PDB entry 4OKN | X-ray diffraction, 2.10 A resolution | chains A and D of the 4 polymer chains in the assembly

== Chain A (and D) ==
Protein: L-lactate dehydrogenase A chain
Source organism: Homo sapiens
Notes: EC 1.1.1.27; chain D of this document is another copy of the same molecule, construct and numbering; everything in this record applies to it too
UniProtKB: P00338 (LDHA_HUMAN); residues 2-332 here = UniProt positions 2-332
Sequence (337 residues; numbered 2 to 338; the number before each row is that of its first residue):
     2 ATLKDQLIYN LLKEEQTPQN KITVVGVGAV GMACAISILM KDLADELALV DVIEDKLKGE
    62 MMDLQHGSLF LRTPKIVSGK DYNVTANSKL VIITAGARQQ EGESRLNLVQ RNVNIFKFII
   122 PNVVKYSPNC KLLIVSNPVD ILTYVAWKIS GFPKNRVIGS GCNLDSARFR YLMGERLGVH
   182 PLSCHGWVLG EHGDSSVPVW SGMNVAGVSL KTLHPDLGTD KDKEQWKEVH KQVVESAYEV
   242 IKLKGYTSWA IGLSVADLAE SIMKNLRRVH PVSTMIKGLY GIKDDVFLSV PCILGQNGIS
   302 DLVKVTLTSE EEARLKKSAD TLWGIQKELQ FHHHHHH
Disordered / not traced: 333-338
Differences from the reference sequence: expression tag (333-338)
Small-molecule neighbours:
  - NADH (NAI; 1,4-dihydronicotinamide adenine dinucleotide): Val26, Gly27, Val28, Gly29, Ala30, Val31, Gly32, Asp52, Val53, Ile54, Lys57, Tyr83, Thr95, Ala96, Gly97, Ala98, Arg99, Gln100, Leu109, Asn113, Ile116, Phe119, Ile120, Val136, Ser137, Asn138, Val140, Ser161, Leu165, His193, Tyr247, Thr248, Ile252
  - oxalate ion (OXL): Gln100, Arg106, Asn138, Leu165, Arg169, His193, Ala238, Thr248
Curated features (UniProtKB/Swiss-Prot):
  - active site: His193 (Proton acceptor)
  - binding site (NAD(+)): Arg99, Asn138
  - binding site (substrate): Arg106, Asn138, Arg169, Thr248
  - modified residue: Ala2 (N-acetylalanine), Lys5 (N6-acetyllysine), Tyr10 (Phosphotyrosine), Lys14 (N6-acetyllysine), Thr18 (Phosphothreonine), Lys57 (N6-acetyllysine), Lys81 (N6-acetyllysine), Lys118 (N6-acetyllysine), Lys126 (N6-acetyllysine), Lys224 (N6-acetyllysine), Lys232 (N6-acetyllysine), Tyr239 (Phosphotyrosine), Lys243 (N6-acetyllysine), Thr309 (Phosphothreonine), Ser310 (Phosphoserine), Lys318 (N6-acetyllysine), Thr322 (Phosphothreonine)
  - cross-link: Lys57 (Glycyl lysine isopeptide (Lys-Gly) (interchain with G-Cter in SUMO2))
  - mutagenesis: Asp56 (D56A: Abolishes interaction with MP31), Arg99 (R99A: Abolishes interaction with MP31), Arg106 (R106A/K/Q: Increases binding to FLCN)
From the paper describing this entry:
  - binding site for oxalate ion: Arg106, Asn138, Arg169, His193, Thr248
  - catalytic residues: His193 (citing earlier work)
  - binding site for NADH: Asp52, Arg99, Gln100, Asn138, Ser161, His193
  - binding site for kanamycin a: Arg112

== How chain A and chain D interact ==
Pairs across the interface (59):
  Asp6(A) - Lys305(D)  hydrogen bond (backbone-side chain)
  Gln7(A) - Lys305(D)  hydrogen bond (backbone-side chain)
  Leu8(A) - Val304(D)
  Leu8(A) - Lys305(D)  hydrogen bond (backbone-backbone)
  Ile9(A) - Asp302(D)
  Ile9(A) - Leu303(D)
  Tyr10(A) - Asp302(D)
  Tyr10(A) - Leu303(D)  hydrogen bond (backbone-backbone)
  Tyr10(A) - Lys305(D)
  Asn11(A) - Ser301(D)
  Asn11(A) - Asp302(D)  hydrogen bond
  Leu12(A) - Lys155(D)
  Leu12(A) - Ser301(D)  hydrogen bond (backbone-backbone)
  Leu12(A) - Asp302(D)
  Leu12(A) - Leu303(D)
  Leu13(A) - Asn156(D)
  Leu13(A) - Ser301(D)  hydrogen bond (backbone-backbone)
  Glu15(A) - Arg268(D)  salt bridge
  Glu15(A) - Asn298(D)
  Glu16(A) - Gln297(D)  hydrogen bond (backbone-side chain)
  Thr18(A) - Gln297(D)
  Gln20(A) - Lys90(D)  hydrogen bond
  Asn21(A) - Asn21(D)
  Asp43(A) - Lys265(D)  salt bridge
  Arg73(A) - Glu261(D)
  Arg73(A) - Leu267(D)
  Pro75(A) - Lys265(D)
  Pro75(A) - Asn266(D)
  Lys90(A) - Gln20(D)
  Asn156(A) - Leu13(D)
  Glu261(A) - Arg73(D)
  Lys265(A) - Asp43(D)  hydrogen bond (side chain-backbone)
  Lys265(A) - Asp46(D)
  Lys265(A) - Arg73(D)
  Lys265(A) - Pro75(D)
  Asn266(A) - Pro75(D)
  Leu267(A) - Arg73(D)
  Gln297(A) - Gln17(D)
  Gln297(A) - Thr18(D)
  Gln297(A) - Gln20(D)
  Asn298(A) - Leu13(D)
  Asn298(A) - Glu15(D)
  Ile300(A) - Leu12(D)
  Ile300(A) - Leu13(D)
  Ser301(A) - Asn11(D)
  Ser301(A) - Leu12(D)  hydrogen bond (backbone-backbone)
  Ser301(A) - Leu13(D)  hydrogen bond (backbone-backbone)
  Asp302(A) - Ile9(D)
  Asp302(A) - Tyr10(D)
  Asp302(A) - Asn11(D)  hydrogen bond
  Asp302(A) - Leu12(D)
  Leu303(A) - Ile9(D)
  Leu303(A) - Tyr10(D)  hydrogen bond (backbone-backbone)
  Leu303(A) - Leu12(D)  hydrophobic
  Val304(A) - Leu8(D)
  Lys305(A) - Asp6(D)  hydrogen bond (side chain-backbone)
  Lys305(A) - Gln7(D)  hydrogen bond (side chain-backbone)
  Lys305(A) - Leu8(D)  hydrogen bond (backbone-backbone)
  Lys305(A) - Tyr10(D)
Also at the interface, not in a pair above, chain A (33 interface residues in all): Asp46, Lys155, Ile294
Also at the interface, not in a pair above, chain D (35 interface residues in all): Glu16, Ile294, Ile300

== Overview ==
33 residues of chain A face 35 of chain D across their interface, with 17 hydrogen bonds and 2 salt bridges.
Polar pairs include Glu15(A)-Arg268(D), Asp43(A)-Lys265(D) and Asp6(A)-Lys305(D). Ligands of chain A: NADH and
oxalate ion. The paper reports the catalytic residue His193(A); a binding site for NADH at Asp52(A), Arg99(A)
and Gln100(A) among others.
Chain A and chain D are both L-lactate dehydrogenase A chain (Homo sapiens); the structure, Crystal structure
of human muscle L-lactate dehydrogenase, ternary complex with NADH and oxalate, was determined by X-ray
diffraction together with 4OJN, 4QSM and 4QT0 from the same study.
